4X6C - chains A and B of the 4 polymer chains in the assembly; structure by X-ray diffraction, 2.80 A resolution.

== Chain A ==
Name: T-cell surface glycoprotein CD1a
Organism: Homo sapiens
UniProt: P06126 (CD1A_HUMAN); residues 4-278 here correspond to UniProt positions 21-295 (UniProt number = residue number + 17)
Sequence (281 residues; each row starts with the number of its first residue):
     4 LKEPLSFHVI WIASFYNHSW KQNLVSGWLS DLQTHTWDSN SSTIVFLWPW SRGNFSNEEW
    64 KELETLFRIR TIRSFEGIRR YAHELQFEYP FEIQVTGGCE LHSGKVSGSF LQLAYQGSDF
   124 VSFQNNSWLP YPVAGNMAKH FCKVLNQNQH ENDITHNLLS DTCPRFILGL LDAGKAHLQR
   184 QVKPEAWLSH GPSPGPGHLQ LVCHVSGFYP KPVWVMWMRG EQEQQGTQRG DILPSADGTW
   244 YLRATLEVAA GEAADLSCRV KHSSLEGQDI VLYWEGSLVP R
Disordered / not traced: 4-6, 17-25, 279-284
Sequence notes: variant I13 (Thr30 in P06126), W51 (Cys68 in P06126); expression tag (279-284)
Disulfide bonds: C102-C166, C206-C261
Glycans and other covalent adducts: N-acetylglucosamine (NAG) linked to N57, N128
Ligand contacts: 42H ((4R,7R,18Z)-4,7-dihydroxy-N,N,N-trimethyl-10-oxo-3,5,9-trioxa-4-phosphaheptacos-18-en-1-aminium 4-oxide): F10, V12, W14, V28, S29, G30, H38, I47, W63, L66, F70, R73, R76, S77, G80, Y84, G100, G101, L114, W131, V147, L148, E154, T158, L161, L162, T165, C166, F169
Swiss-Prot annotation at these positions:
  - binding site (a D-galactosylceramide): R73 to S77, E154, T158
  - glycosylation (N-linked (GlcNAc...) asparagine): N20, N43, N57, N128

== Chain B ==
Name: Beta-2-microglobulin
Organism: Homo sapiens
UniProt: P61769 (B2MG_HUMAN); residues 1-99 here correspond to UniProt positions 21-119 (UniProt number = residue number + 20)
Sequence (105 residues; each row starts with the number of its first residue):
     1 IQRTPKIQVY SRHPAENGKS NFLNCYVSGF HPSDIEVDLL KNGERIEKVE HSDLSFSKDW
    61 SFYLLYYTEF TPTEKDEYAC RVNHVTLSQP KIVKWDRDMG SLVPR
Disordered / not traced: 99-105
Sequence notes: expression tag (100-105)
Disulfide bonds: C25-C80
Swiss-Prot annotation at these positions:
  - modified residue: Q2 (Pyrrolidone carboxylic acid)
  - glycosylation: I1 (N-linked (Glc) (glycation) isoleucine), K19 (N-linked (Glc) (glycation) lysine), K41 (N-linked (Glc) (glycation) lysine), K48 (N-linked (Glc) (glycation) lysine), K58 (N-linked (Glc) (glycation) lysine), K91 (N-linked (Glc) (glycation) lysine), K94 (N-linked (Glc) (glycation) lysine)

== Chain A / chain B interface ==
Pairs across the interface (48; chain A residue first):
  I13(A) - L54(B)
  I13(A) - S55(B)
  I13(A) - F56(B)  hydrophobic
  I15(A) - F56(B)  hydrophobic
  I15(A) - F62(B)  hydrophobic
  W31(A) - S55(B)
  Q36(A) - D53(B)  hydrogen bond
  T39(A) - D53(B)
  E95(A) - H31(B)
  E95(A) - P32(B)
  E95(A) - S33(B)
  E95(A) - F62(B)
  Q97(A) - H31(B)  hydrogen bond
  Q97(A) - F56(B)
  Q97(A) - W60(B)  hydrogen bond (side chain-backbone)
  Q97(A) - F62(B)
  V98(A) - F56(B)
  Q115(A) - W60(B)
  A117(A) - W60(B)  hydrophobic
  Q119(A) - H31(B)
  G120(A) - I1(B)
  G120(A) - R3(B)  hydrogen bond (backbone-side chain)
  G120(A) - H31(B)
  G120(A) - D59(B)
  G120(A) - W60(B)
  D122(A) - W60(B)  hydrogen bond
  E188(A) - H13(B)
  E188(A) - P14(B)
  W190(A) - P14(B)
  S192(A) - D98(B)
  S209(A) - R12(B)  hydrogen bond (side chain-backbone)
  G210(A) - R12(B)
  D234(A) - K6(B)  salt bridge
  D234(A) - Q8(B)  hydrogen bond
  L236(A) - Q8(B)
  L236(A) - Y10(B)
  P237(A) - Y10(B)  hydrogen bond (backbone-side chain)
  P237(A) - Y26(B)  hydrophobic
  P237(A) - L65(B)
  S238(A) - R12(B)
  S238(A) - N24(B)
  S238(A) - L65(B)
  A239(A) - L65(B)
  A239(A) - Y67(B)  hydrophobic
  D240(A) - R12(B)  salt bridge
  T242(A) - R12(B)  hydrogen bond
  Y244(A) - Y10(B)  hydrophobic
  R246(A) - V9(B)
Also at the interface, not in a pair above, chain A (32 interface residues in all): W14, L27, T99, L116, S121
Also at the interface, not in a pair above, chain B (25 interface residues in all): S11

== Overview ==
32 residues of chain A and 25 residues of chain B are in contact, with 9 hydrogen bonds and 2 salt bridges.
Among the polar pairs are D234(A)-K6(B), D240(A)-R12(B) and Q36(A)-D53(B). Chain A binds compound 42H.
N-acetylglucosamine is covalently linked to N57(A) and N128(A).
Chain A is T-cell surface glycoprotein CD1a and chain B is Beta-2-microglobulin, both from Homo sapiens; the
structure, CD1a ternary complex with lysophosphatidylcholine and BK6 TCR, was determined by X-ray diffraction
(same publication as 4X6F, 4X6B, 4X6D and 4X6E).
